Entry 5IUK (X-ray diffraction, 2.90 A resolution); this record covers chains B and C of the 3 polymer chains in the assembly.

[Chain B]
Name: Sensor histidine kinase DesK
Organism: Bacillus subtilis
Notes: EC 2.7.13.3; fragment: Fragment: entire cytoplasmic region
UniProtKB: O34757 (DESK_BACSU); residue numbers follow UniProt; this construct covers 154-370
Chain sequence (218 residues; row label = number of the first residue in the row):
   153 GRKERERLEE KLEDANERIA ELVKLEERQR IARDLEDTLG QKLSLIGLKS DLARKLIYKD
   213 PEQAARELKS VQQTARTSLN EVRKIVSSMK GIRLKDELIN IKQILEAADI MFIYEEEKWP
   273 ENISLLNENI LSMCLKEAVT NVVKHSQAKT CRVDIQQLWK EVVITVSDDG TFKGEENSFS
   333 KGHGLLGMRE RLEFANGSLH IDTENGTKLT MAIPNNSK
Not modelled in the structure: 153, 240-242, 328-331, 368-370
Construct notes: expression tag (153); engineered mutation Glu188 (His in O34757)
Bound ions: Mg2+: Glu289, Asn293 (together with AMP-PCP)
Ligand contacts: AMP-PCP (ACP; phosphomethylphosphonic acid adenylate ester): Glu289, Asn293, Val294, Lys296, His297, Ser298, Asp320, Thr323, Phe324, Lys325, Gly326, Gly334, His335, Gly336, Leu337, Thr359

[Chain C]
Name: Transcriptional regulatory protein DesR
Organism: Bacillus subtilis (strain 168)
Notes: fragment: Receiver domain
UniProtKB: O34723 (DESR_BACSU); residue numbers follow UniProt; this construct covers 1-135
Chain sequence (139 residues; each row starts with the number of its first residue; numbers below 1 keep their minus sign (Gly-3 is residue -3)):
    -3 GSGSMISIFI AEDQQMLLGA LGSLLNLEDD MEVVGKGTTG QDAVDFVKKR QPDVCIMDIE
    57 MPGKTGLEAA EELKDTGCKI IILTTFARPG YFQRAIKAGV KGYLLKDSPS EELANAIRSV
   117 MNGKRIYAPE LMEDLYSEA
Not modelled in the structure: -3 to -1, 132-135
Construct notes: expression tag (-3 to 0)
Swiss-Prot annotation at these positions:
  - modified residue: Asp54 (4-aspartylphosphate)
Bound ions: Mg2+: Asp9, Asp54, Glu56; K+: Asn22, Glu24, Met27
What the authors report for this chain:
  - Mg2+ coordination: Asp9
  - mutagenesis - F82A: decreased catalytic activity on P~DesKC
  - mutagenesis - F82A: decreased stability
  - mutagenesis - F82A, R84A: unchanged catalytic activity on DesK

[How chain B and chain C interact]
Residue-residue contacts (26):
  Glu188(B) - Phe82(C)
  Glu188(B) - Arg84(C)  salt bridge
  Gly192(B) - Thr81(C)
  Gly192(B) - Phe82(C)
  Gln193(B) - Gln10(C)
  Gln193(B) - Leu13(C)
  Gln193(B) - Thr81(C)
  Gln193(B) - Lys102(C)
  Ser196(B) - Thr81(C)
  Leu197(B) - Met12(C)  hydrophobic
  Leu197(B) - Leu13(C)  hydrophobic
  Leu200(B) - Leu17(C)  hydrophobic
  Leu200(B) - Leu20(C)
  Leu200(B) - Lys102(C)
  Lys201(B) - Met12(C)  hydrogen bond
  Asp203(B) - Pro105(C)
  Asp203(B) - Ser106(C)  hydrogen bond
  Asp203(B) - Glu107(C)
  Leu204(B) - Ser19(C)
  Leu204(B) - Leu20(C)  hydrophobic
  Leu204(B) - Leu23(C)  hydrophobic
  Arg206(B) - Glu107(C)  salt bridge
  Lys207(B) - Leu23(C)
  Lys207(B) - Ser106(C)
  Lys207(B) - Glu107(C)  salt bridge
  Leu208(B) - Leu23(C)  hydrophobic
Also at the interface, not in a pair above, chain C (16 interface residues in all): Ala16, Asp103

[Summary]
The interface between chain B and chain C involves 12 residues on one side and 16 on the other, with 2
hydrogen bonds and 3 salt bridges. Polar pairs include Glu188(B)-Arg84(C), Arg206(B)-Glu107(C) and
Lys207(B)-Glu107(C). Ligands of chain B: AMP-PCP. From the paper: F82A of chain C reduces catalytic activity
on P~DesKC; Mg2+ coordination by Asp9(C).
Chain B is Sensor histidine kinase DesK (Bacillus subtilis) and chain C is Transcriptional regulatory protein
DesR (Bacillus subtilis (strain 168)); the structure, Crystal structure of the DesK-DesR complex in the
phosphotransfer state with high Mg2+ (150 mM), was determined by X-ray diffraction together with 5IUJ and 5IUM
from the same study.
